1UNQ - chain A; structure by X-ray diffraction, 0.98 A resolution.

# Chain A
Name: Rac-alpha serine/threonine kinase
Organism: Homo sapiens
Notes: EC 2.7.1.-; fragment: pleckstrin homology domain residues 1-123
UniProtKB: P31749 (KRAC_HUMAN); residues 1-123 here = UniProt positions 1-123
Amino-acid sequence (125 residues; row label = number of the first residue in the row; numbers below 1 keep their minus sign (ACE-1 is residue -1)):
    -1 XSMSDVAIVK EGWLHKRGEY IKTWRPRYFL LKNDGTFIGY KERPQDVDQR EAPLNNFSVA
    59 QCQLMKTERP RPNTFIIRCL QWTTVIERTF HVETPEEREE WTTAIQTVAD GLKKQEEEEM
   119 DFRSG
Not modelled in the structure: 118-123
Modified residues: ACE (acetyl group) at position -1
Residues lining bound ligands: inositol-(1,3,4,5)-tetrakisphosphate (4IP): Lys14, Arg15, Gly16, Glu17, Tyr18, Ile19, Arg23, Arg25, Leu52, Asn53, Phe55, Arg86
Swiss-Prot annotation at these positions:
  - binding site (1D-myo-inositol 1,3,4,5-tetrakisphosphate): Lys14 to Ile19, Arg23 to Arg25, Asn53, Arg86
  - modified residue (N6-acetyllysine): Lys14, Lys20
  - natural variant: Glu17 (E17K: In PROTEUSS and breast cancer), Arg25 (R25C: In CWS6)
  - mutagenesis: Lys8 (K8R: Substantial reduction of ubiquitination, phosphorylation at T-308 and S-473, AKT activation as well as IGF1-induced membrane recruitment ...), Lys14 (K14A: Impairs interaction with PtdIns(3,4,5)P3 and PtdIns(3,4)P2 ...), Glu17 (E17K: Loss of membrane localization; when associated with Q-20), Lys20 (K20Q: Substantial reduction of phosphorylation at T-308 and S-473, reduced AKT activation, and reduced binding to PIP3 as well as IGF1-induced membrane recruitment. Loss of membrane localization ...), Arg25 (R25A: Impairs interaction with PtdIns(3,4,5)P3 and PtdIns(3,4)P2), Arg76 to Leu78 (Abolished binding to cyclin-A, preventing phosphorylation by CDK2), Arg86 (R86A: Impairs interaction with PtdIns(3,4,5)P3 and PtdIns(3,4)P2)

# Summary
Ligands of chain A: inositol-(1,3,4,5)-tetrakisphosphate. From UniProt: 11 residues binding 1D-myo-inositol
1,3,4,5-tetrakisphosphate and 9 mutagenesis sites.
Chain A is Rac-alpha serine/threonine kinase (Homo sapiens); the structure, High resolution crystal structure
of the Pleckstrin Homology Domain Of Protein Kinase B/Akt Bound To Ins(1,3,4,5)-Tetrakisphophate, was
determined by X-ray diffraction (same publication as 1UNP and 1UNR).
